4MXW - chains Y and Z of the 6 polymer chains in the assembly; structure by X-ray diffraction, 3.60 A resolution.

== Chain Y (and Z) ==
Molecule: Lymphotoxin-beta
Organism: Homo sapiens
Notes: chain Z of this document is another copy of the same molecule, construct and numbering; everything in this record applies to it too
Reference sequence: Q06643 (TNFC_HUMAN); numbering as in UniProt (aligned over 86-244)
Chain sequence (210 residues; row label = number of the first residue in the row):
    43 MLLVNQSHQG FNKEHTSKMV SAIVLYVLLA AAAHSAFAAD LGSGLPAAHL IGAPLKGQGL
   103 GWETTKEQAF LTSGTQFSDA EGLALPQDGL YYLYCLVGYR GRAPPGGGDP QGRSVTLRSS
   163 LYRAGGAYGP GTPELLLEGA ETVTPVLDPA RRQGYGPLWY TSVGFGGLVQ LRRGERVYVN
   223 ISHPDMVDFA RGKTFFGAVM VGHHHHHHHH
Not modelled in the structure: 43-86, 100-101, 147-152, 164-173, 188-198, 247-252 (chain Z: 43-86, 147-152, 165-170, 188-198, 244-252)
Sequence notes: expression tag (43-85, 245-252)
Curated features (UniProtKB/Swiss-Prot):
  - glycosylation: Asn222 (N-linked (GlcNAc...) asparagine)
  - mutagenesis: Lys108 (K108E: In subunit 1; reduces binding of LTA(1)-LTB(2) to LTBR and abolishes LTBR-mediated NF-kappa-B signaling activation; when associated with R-109 and E-142, and 'A-142' in LTA. In subunit 2 ...), Glu109 (E109R: In subunit 1; reduces binding of LTA(1)-LTB(2) to LTBR and abolishes LTBR-mediated NF-kappa-B signaling activation; when associated with E-108 and E-142, and 'A-142' in LTA. In subunit 2 ...), Arg142 (R142E: In subunit 1; reduces binding of LTA(1)-LTB(2) to LTBR and abolishes LTBR-mediated NF-kappa-B signaling activation; when associated with E-108 and R-109, and 'A-142' in LTA. In subunit 2 ...), Tyr170 (Y170A: In subunit 2; no significant effect on binding of LTA(1)-LTB(2) to LTBR and LTBR-mediated NF-kappa-B signaling activation. In subunit 1 ...)

== Interface between chain Y and chain Z ==
Contacting residue pairs (30; chain Y residue first):
  Leu87(Y) - Val243(Z)
  Ala90(Y) - Leu210(Z)
  His91(Y) - Leu210(Z)
  Gln110(Y) - Glu176(Z)  hydrogen bond
  Gln110(Y) - Leu178(Z)
  Phe112(Y) - Leu210(Z)
  Tyr134(Y) - Tyr134(Z)  hydrogen bond
  Tyr136(Y) - Tyr134(Z)  hydrophobic
  Tyr136(Y) - Leu210(Z)  hydrogen bond (side chain-backbone)
  Leu138(Y) - Gly206(Z)
  Leu138(Y) - Phe207(Z)  hydrophobic
  Glu183(Y) - Glu183(Z)
  Trp201(Y) - Thr184(Z)
  Tyr202(Y) - Ala182(Z)
  Tyr202(Y) - Glu183(Z)
  Tyr202(Y) - Thr184(Z)  hydrogen bond (backbone-side chain)
  Thr203(Y) - Ala182(Z)
  Thr203(Y) - Glu183(Z)  hydrogen bond
  Ser204(Y) - Gly181(Z)
  Ser204(Y) - Ala182(Z)  hydrogen bond (backbone-backbone)
  Ala232(Y) - Glu180(Z)
  Arg233(Y) - Leu177(Z)
  Gly234(Y) - Leu178(Z)
  Gly234(Y) - Leu179(Z)
  Gly234(Y) - Glu180(Z)  hydrogen bond (backbone-backbone)
  Lys235(Y) - Glu180(Z)
  Phe237(Y) - Leu179(Z)  hydrophobic
  Phe237(Y) - Gly208(Z)
  Ala240(Y) - Leu210(Z)
  Val241(Y) - Leu210(Z)  hydrophobic
Interface residues without a listed pair, chain Y (21 interface residues in all): Leu200
Interface residues without a listed pair, chain Z (18 interface residues in all): Leu132, Gly209, Val211

== Overview ==
The interface between chain Y and chain Z involves 21 residues on one side and 18 on the other; the contacts
include 7 hydrogen bonds. Polar pairs include Gln110(Y)-Glu176(Z), Tyr134(Y)-Tyr134(Z) and
Tyr136(Y)-Leu210(Z). UniProt lists 4 mutagenesis sites on chain Y.
Both chains are Lymphotoxin-beta (Homo sapiens). Entry 4MXW (Structure of heterotrimeric lymphotoxin LTa1b2
bound to lymphotoxin beta receptor LTbR and anti-LTa Fab) was determined by X-ray diffraction (same
publication as 4MXV).
